PDB entry 7O0H | X-ray diffraction, 3.09 A resolution | chains A and B of the 4 polymer chains in the assembly

[Chain A (and B)]
Protein: Pr125Pol
Organism: White-tufted-ear marmoset simian foamy virus
Notes: EC 2.7.7.49, 2.7.7.7, 3.1.26.4; chain B of this document is another copy of the same molecule, construct and numbering; everything in this record applies to it too
UniProtKB: D5JWV1 (D5JWV1_9RETR); numbering as in UniProt (aligned over 1-589)
Chain sequence (589 residues; row label = number of the first residue in the row):
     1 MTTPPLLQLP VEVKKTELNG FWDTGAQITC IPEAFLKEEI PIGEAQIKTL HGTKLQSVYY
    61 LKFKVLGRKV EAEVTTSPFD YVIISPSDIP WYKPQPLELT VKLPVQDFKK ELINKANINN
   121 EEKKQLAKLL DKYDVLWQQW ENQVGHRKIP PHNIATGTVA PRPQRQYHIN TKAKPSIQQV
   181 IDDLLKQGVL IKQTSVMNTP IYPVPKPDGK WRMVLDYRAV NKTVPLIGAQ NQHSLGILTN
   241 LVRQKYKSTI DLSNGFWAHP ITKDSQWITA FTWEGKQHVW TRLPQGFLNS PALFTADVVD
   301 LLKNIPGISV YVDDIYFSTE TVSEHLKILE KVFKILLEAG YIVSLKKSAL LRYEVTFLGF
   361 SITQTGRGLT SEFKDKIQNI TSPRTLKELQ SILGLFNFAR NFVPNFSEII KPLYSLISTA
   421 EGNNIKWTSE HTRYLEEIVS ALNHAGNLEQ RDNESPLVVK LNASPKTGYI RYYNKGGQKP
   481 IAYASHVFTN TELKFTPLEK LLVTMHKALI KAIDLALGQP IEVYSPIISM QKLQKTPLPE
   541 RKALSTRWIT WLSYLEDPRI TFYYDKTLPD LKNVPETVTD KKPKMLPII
Not modelled in the structure: 1-4, 52, 572-589 (chain B: 1-2, 38-60, 72, 228-242, 366-377, 476-477, 579-589)
Sequence notes: conflict Leu586 (Unk in D5JWV1)
What the authors report for this chain:
  - binding site for the 13-nt DNA strand: Arg162

[Interface between chain A and chain B]
Pairs across the interface (70):
  Lys15(A) - Lys69(B)  hydrogen bond (backbone-side chain)
  Thr16(A) - Gly67(B)
  Thr16(A) - Arg68(B)
  Thr16(A) - Lys69(B)
  Ala34(A) - Leu66(B)
  Ala34(A) - Arg68(B)
  Ala34(A) - Trp91(B)
  Phe35(A) - Gly67(B)
  Phe35(A) - Arg68(B)  hydrogen bond (backbone-side chain)
  Lys37(A) - Trp91(B)
  Glu38(A) - Trp91(B)
  Leu226(A) - Val196(B)
  Ile227(A) - Thr194(B)
  Ile227(A) - Ser195(B)
  Ile227(A) - Gln277(B)
  Gly228(A) - Ser195(B)  hydrogen bond (backbone-backbone)
  Gly228(A) - Val196(B)
  Gly228(A) - Asn198(B)
  Gly228(A) - Gln277(B)
  Ala229(A) - Thr272(B)
  Ala229(A) - Gln277(B)
  Gln230(A) - Gln164(B)
  Gln230(A) - Arg165(B)
  Gln230(A) - Asn198(B)
  Gln230(A) - Thr272(B)  hydrogen bond (backbone-side chain)
  Asn231(A) - Gly275(B)  hydrogen bond (side chain-backbone)
  His233(A) - Gln166(B)
  His233(A) - Tyr167(B)
  Gly236(A) - Tyr167(B)
  Thr239(A) - Tyr167(B)
  Asn240(A) - Tyr167(B)  hydrogen bond
  Asn240(A) - His168(B)  hydrogen bond
  Ala296(A) - Gly275(B)
  Ala296(A) - Lys276(B)
  Val299(A) - Glu274(B)
  Val299(A) - Gly275(B)
  Asp300(A) - Lys192(B)  salt bridge
  Asp300(A) - Glu274(B)
  Asp300(A) - Lys276(B)  salt bridge
  Lys303(A) - Gln178(B)
  Lys303(A) - Glu274(B)
  Asn453(A) - Asn170(B)  hydrogen bond (backbone-side chain)
  Asn453(A) - Thr171(B)
  His506(A) - Glu540(B)  salt bridge
  Ile510(A) - Pro539(B)
  Ile510(A) - Glu540(B)
  Ile510(A) - Lys542(B)
  Ile513(A) - Lys542(B)
  Asp514(A) - Tyr167(B)
  Asp514(A) - Lys542(B)  salt bridge
  Leu515(A) - Tyr167(B)
  Leu517(A) - His168(B)
  Leu517(A) - Ile169(B)
  Leu517(A) - Asn170(B)  hydrogen bond (backbone-side chain)
  Gln519(A) - Asn170(B)
  Ile549(A) - Gln531(B)
  Thr550(A) - Lys532(B)
  Leu552(A) - Ile528(B)  hydrophobic
  Ser553(A) - Ser529(B)
  Glu556(A) - Leu498(B)
  Glu556(A) - Ile527(B)
  Glu556(A) - Ile528(B)  hydrogen bond (side chain-backbone)
  Glu556(A) - Ser529(B)  hydrogen bond
  Glu556(A) - Arg547(B)  hydrogen bond (backbone-side chain)
  Asp557(A) - Ser545(B)
  Pro558(A) - Ser545(B)
  Pro558(A) - Arg547(B)
  Arg559(A) - Ala543(B)  hydrogen bond (side chain-backbone)
  Arg559(A) - Leu544(B)
  Arg559(A) - Ser545(B)
Other interface residues (no listed pair), chain A (44 interface residues in all): Lys14, Glu39, Pro225, Leu293, Asp297, Glu454, Ala516, Gly518
Other interface residues (no listed pair), chain B (43 interface residues in all): Lys172, Met197, Pro205, Trp211, Pro526, Trp548

[Summary]
The interface between chain A and chain B involves 44 residues on one side and 43 on the other; the contacts
include 13 hydrogen bonds and 4 salt bridges. Polar pairs include Asp300(A)-Lys192(B), Asp300(A)-Lys276(B) and
His506(A)-Glu540(B). From the paper: a binding site for the 13-nt DNA strand at Arg162(A).
Chain A and chain B are both Pr125Pol (White-tufted-ear marmoset simian foamy virus); the structure, Structure
of the foamy viral protease-reverse transcriptase dRH in complex with ds DNA, was determined by X-ray
diffraction (same publication as 7O0G and 7O24).
